Entry 5YLU (X-ray diffraction, 2.80 A resolution); this record covers chains A and B.

== Chain A ==
Protein: Potassium-transporting ATPase alpha chain 1
From: Sus scrofa
Notes: EC 3.6.3.10
UniProtKB: P19156 (ATP4A_PIG); residues 0-1033 here correspond to UniProt positions 1-1034 (UniProt number = residue number + 1)
Chain sequence (1034 residues; each row starts with the number of its first residue; numbering starts at 0):
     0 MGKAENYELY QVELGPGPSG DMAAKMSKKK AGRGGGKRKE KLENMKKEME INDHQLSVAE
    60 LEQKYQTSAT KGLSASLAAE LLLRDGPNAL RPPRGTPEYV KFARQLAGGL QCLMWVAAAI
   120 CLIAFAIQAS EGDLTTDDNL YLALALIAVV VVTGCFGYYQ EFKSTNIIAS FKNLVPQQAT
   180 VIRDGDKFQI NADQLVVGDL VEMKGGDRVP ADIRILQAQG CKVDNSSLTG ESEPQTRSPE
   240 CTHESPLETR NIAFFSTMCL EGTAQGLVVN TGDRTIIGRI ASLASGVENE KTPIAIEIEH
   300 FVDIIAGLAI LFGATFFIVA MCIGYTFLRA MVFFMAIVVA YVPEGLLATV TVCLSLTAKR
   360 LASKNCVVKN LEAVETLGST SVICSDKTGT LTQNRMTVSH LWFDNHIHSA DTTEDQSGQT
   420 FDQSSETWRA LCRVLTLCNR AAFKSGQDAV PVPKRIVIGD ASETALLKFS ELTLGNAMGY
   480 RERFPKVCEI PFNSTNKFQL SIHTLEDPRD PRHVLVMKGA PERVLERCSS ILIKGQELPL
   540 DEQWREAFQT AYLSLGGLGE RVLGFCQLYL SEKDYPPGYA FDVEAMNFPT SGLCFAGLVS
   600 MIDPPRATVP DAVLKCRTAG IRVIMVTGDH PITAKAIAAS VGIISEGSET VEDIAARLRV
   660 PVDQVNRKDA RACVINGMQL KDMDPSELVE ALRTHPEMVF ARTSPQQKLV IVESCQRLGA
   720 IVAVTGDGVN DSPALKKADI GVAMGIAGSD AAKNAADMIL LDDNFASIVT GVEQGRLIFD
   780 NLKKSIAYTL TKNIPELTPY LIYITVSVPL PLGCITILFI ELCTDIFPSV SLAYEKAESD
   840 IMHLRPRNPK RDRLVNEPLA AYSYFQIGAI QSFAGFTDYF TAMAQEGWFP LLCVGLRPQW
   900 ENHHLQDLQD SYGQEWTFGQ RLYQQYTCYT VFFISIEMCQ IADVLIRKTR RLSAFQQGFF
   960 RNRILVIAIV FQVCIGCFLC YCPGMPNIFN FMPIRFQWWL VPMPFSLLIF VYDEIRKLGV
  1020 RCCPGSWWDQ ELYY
Disordered / not traced: 0-47, 1025-1033
Covalent attachments: covalent link Arg213-Asn250
Modified / non-standard residues: Asp385 (aspartate beryllium trifluoride; BFD)
Sequence notes: engineered mutation Cys220 (Arg221 in P19156), Cys593 (Ser594 in P19156), Ser1005 (Gly1006 in P19156)
Ion coordination: Mg2+: Asp385, Thr387, Asp726
Residues lining bound ligands:
  - O-dodecanyl octaethylene glycol (CE1), molecule 1: Thr876, Thr880, Gln884, Gln996
  - O-dodecanyl octaethylene glycol (CE1), molecule 2: Pro992, Ile993, Arg994, Phe995, Gln996, Leu999, Val1000, Pro1003, Phe1004
  - Vonoprazan (HKT; 1-[5-(2-fluorophenyl)-1-pyridin-3-ylsulfonyl-pyrrol-3-yl]-N-methyl-methanamine): Asp137, Asn138, Leu141, Ala335, Val338, Ala339, Tyr340, Val341, Glu343, Asn792, Glu795, Leu796, Tyr799, Leu809, Leu811, Gly812, Cys813, Ile816
UniProt features mapped onto this chain:
  - active site: Asp385 (4-aspartylphosphate intermediate)
  - binding site (K(+)): Val338, Ala339, Val341, Glu343, Glu795, Glu820
  - binding site (Mg(2+)): Asp385, Thr387, Asp726, Asp730
  - modified residue: Tyr6 (Phosphotyrosine), Tyr9 (Phosphotyrosine), Ser26 (Phosphoserine), Ser461 (Phosphoserine), Ser599 (Phosphoserine), Ser838 (Phosphoserine), Ser952 (Phosphoserine)
What the authors report for this chain:
  - mutagenesis - Y799W: increased catalytic activity on in the absence of K+
  - mutagenesis - E343D: abolished catalytic activity (citing earlier work)
  - mutagenesis - E343Q, E795D: decreased binding to K+ (citing earlier work)
  - mutagenesis - E795Q: unchanged binding to K+ (citing earlier work)
  - mutagenesis - D824N: increased catalytic activity (citing earlier work)
  - mutagenesis - Y799W: increased catalytic activity on vonoprazan
  - mutagenesis - Y799W/I803S, Y799W/I803S/L809S, Y799W/I803S/C813S, Y799W/I803S/I816S: increased catalytic activity on K+
  - mutagenesis - Y799W/L811G: decreased catalytic activity on K+

== Chain B ==
Protein: Potassium-transporting ATPase subunit beta
From: Sus scrofa
UniProtKB: P18434 (ATP4B_PIG); residues 2-290 here = UniProt positions 2-290
Chain sequence (289 residues; each row starts with the number of its first residue):
     2 AALQEKKSCS QRMEEFQRYC WNPDTGQMLG RTLSRWVWIS LYYVAFYVVM SGIFALCIYV
    62 LMRTIDPYTP DYQDQLKSPG VTLRPDVYGE KGLDISYNVS DSTTWAGLAH TLHRFLAGYS
   122 PAAQEGSINC TSEKYFFQES FLAPNHTKFS CKFTADMLQN CSGRPDPTFG FAEGKPCFII
   182 KMNRIVKFLP GNSTAPRVDC AFLDQPRDGP PLQVEYFPAN GTYSLHYFPY YGKKAQPHYS
   242 NPLVAAKLLN VPRNRDVVIV CKILAEHVSF DNPHDPYEGK VEFKLKIQK
Disordered / not traced: 2-33
Cystine bridges: Cys131-Cys152, Cys162-Cys178, Cys201-Cys262
Covalent attachments: N-acetylglucosamine (NAG) linked to Asn99, Asn130, Asn161
Residues lining bound ligands: O-dodecanyl octaethylene glycol (CE1): Cys58, Val61, Leu62, Thr65, Tyr73

== How chain A and chain B interact ==
Pairs across the interface (80):
  Ala860(A) with Tyr44(B)
  Phe864(A) with Tyr44(B); Phe47(B); Tyr48(B), hydrogen bond (backbone-side chain)
  Gln865(A) with Tyr43(B); Tyr44(B), hydrogen bond; Phe47(B)
  Ala868(A) with Tyr48(B), hydrophobic
  Ile869(A) with Phe47(B), hydrophobic
  Phe872(A) with Met51(B), hydrophobic; Ser52(B); Phe55(B), hydrophobic
  Thr876(A) with Phe55(B); Cys58(B)
  Phe879(A) with Phe55(B), hydrophobic; Ile59(B), hydrophobic; Leu62(B)
  Thr880(A) with Leu62(B)
  Ala883(A) with Met63(B), hydrophobic; Ile66(B)
  Gln884(A) with Thr65(B); Asp72(B), hydrogen bond; Tyr73(B), hydrogen bond (backbone-backbone)
  Glu885(A) with Tyr73(B); Asp75(B), hydrogen bond (side chain-backbone)
  Phe888(A) with Ile66(B), hydrophobic
  Pro889(A) with Met63(B)
  His903(A) with Asp87(B); Tyr89(B), hydrogen bond (backbone-side chain)
  Gln905(A) with Thr83(B); Asn184(B), hydrogen bond (backbone-side chain); Tyr278(B)
  Asp906(A) with Thr83(B); Arg85(B), salt bridge; Lys182(B); Asn184(B)
  Gln908(A) with Arg185(B)
  Tyr911(A) with Ile66(B); Asp67(B), hydrogen bond (side chain-backbone); Tyr69(B); Thr70(B); Pro71(B); Tyr231(B); Gly233(B); Lys234(B), hydrogen bond (backbone-backbone)
  Gly912(A) with Arg185(B), hydrogen bond (backbone-side chain); Tyr231(B); Lys234(B)
  Gln913(A) with Pro71(B); Gln74(B), hydrogen bond; Leu77(B); Arg185(B); Ile186(B); Val187(B), hydrogen bond (side chain-backbone)
  Glu914(A) with Lys182(B), salt bridge; Asn184(B), hydrogen bond (backbone-side chain); Arg185(B), hydrogen bond (side chain-backbone); Asn242(B), hydrogen bond
  Trp915(A) with Leu77(B); Asn184(B)
  Thr916(A) with Gly81(B); Asn184(B); Asp276(B), hydrogen bond
  Gln919(A) with Gln76(B); Leu77(B); Ser79(B), hydrogen bond (side chain-backbone); Asp276(B); Glu279(B), hydrogen bond
  Tyr922(A) with Gln76(B); His275(B)
  Thr926(A) with Gln76(B)
  Asn986(A) with His275(B), hydrogen bond
  Met991(A) with Gln76(B)
  Arg994(A) with Tyr73(B); Asp75(B), salt bridge
  Gln996(A) with Tyr73(B), hydrogen bond
  Phe1004(A) with Met51(B), hydrophobic; Cys58(B), hydrophobic
  Leu1007(A) with Met51(B), hydrophobic
  Tyr1011(A) with Tyr43(B), hydrogen bond
Interface residues without a listed pair, chain A (41 interface residues in all): Tyr861, Phe875, His902, Asp909, Ser910, Gly918, Gln923
Interface residues without a listed pair, chain B (45 interface residues in all): Ile54, Pro68, Met183

== Summary ==
41 residues of chain A and 45 residues of chain B are in contact, with 21 hydrogen bonds and 3 salt bridges.
Polar pairs include Asp906(A)-Arg85(B), Glu914(A)-Lys182(B) and Arg994(A)-Asp75(B). From the paper:
Y799W/I803S, Y799W/I803S/L809S and Y799W/I803S/C813S of chain A, among others, increase catalytic activity on
K+; E343Q and E795D of chain A reduce binding to K+; 11 substitutions were tested in all.
Here chain A is Potassium-transporting ATPase alpha chain 1 and chain B is Potassium-transporting ATPase
subunit beta, both from Sus scrofa. Entry 5YLU (Crystal structure of the gastric proton pump complexed with
vonoprazan) was determined by X-ray diffraction (same publication as 5YLV).
